PDB entry 8XYK | electron microscopy, 3.03 A resolution | chains R and A of the 5 polymer chains in the assembly

Chain R:
Name: C-X-C chemokine receptor type 3
Organism: Homo sapiens
Reference sequence: P49682 (CXCR3_HUMAN); residue numbers follow UniProt; this construct covers 2-368
Chain sequence (424 residues; row label = number of the first residue in the row; numbers below 1 keep their minus sign (Met-55 is residue -55)):
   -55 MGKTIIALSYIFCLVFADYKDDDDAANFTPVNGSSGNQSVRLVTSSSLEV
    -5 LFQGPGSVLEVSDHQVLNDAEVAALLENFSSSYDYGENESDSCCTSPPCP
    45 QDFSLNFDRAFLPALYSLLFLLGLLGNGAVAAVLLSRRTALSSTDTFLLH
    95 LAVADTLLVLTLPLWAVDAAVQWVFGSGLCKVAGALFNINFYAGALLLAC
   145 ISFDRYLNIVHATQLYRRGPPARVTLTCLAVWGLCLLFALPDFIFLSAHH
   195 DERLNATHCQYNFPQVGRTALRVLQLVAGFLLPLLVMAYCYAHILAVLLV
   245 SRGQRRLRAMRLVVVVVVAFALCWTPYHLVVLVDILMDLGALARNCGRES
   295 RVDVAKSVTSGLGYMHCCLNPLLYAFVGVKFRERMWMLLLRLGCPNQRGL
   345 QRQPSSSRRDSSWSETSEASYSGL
Not modelled in the structure: -55 to 45, 336-368
Construct notes: initiating methionine (-55); expression tag (-54 to 1)
Disulfides: Cys124-Cys203
Residues lining bound ligands: A1LW1 ((3S)-N-[(2S)-6-azanyl-1-(2,2-diphenylethylamino)-1-oxidanylidene-hexan-2-yl]-2-(4-oxidanylidene-4-phenyl-butanoyl)-3,4-dihydro-1H-isoquinoline-3-carboxamide): Asp52, Leu56, Tyr60, Trp109, Asp112, Ala113, Gly128, Phe131, Asn132, Phe135, Leu190, Cys203, Tyr205, Arg216, Gln219, Trp268, Tyr271, Asp297, Lys300, Ser301, Ser304, Tyr308
UniProt features mapped onto this chain:
  - modified residue (Sulfotyrosine): Tyr27, Tyr29
  - glycosylation (N-linked (GlcNAc...) asparagine): Asn22, Asn32
  - mutagenesis: Glu4 (E4K: Does not affect binding to CXCL9, CXCL10 and CXCL11 or activation), Glu21 (E21K: Reduces slightly CXCL9-, CXCL10- and CXCL11-induced chemotaxis), Tyr27 to Tyr29 (Abolishes binding to CXCL10 and CXCL11 and CXCL9-, CXCL10- and CXCL11-induced chemotaxis), Tyr27 (Y27F: Reduces sulfation and CXCL9-, CXCL10- and CXCL11-induced chemotaxis. Abolishes binding to CXCL10 ...), Tyr29 (Y29F: Reduces sulfation, binding to CXCL10 and CXCL9-, CXCL10- and CXCL11-induced chemotaxis. Abolishes sulfation, binding to CXCL10 and CXCL11 and CXCL9-, CXCL10- and CXCL11-induced chemotaxis ...), Asp112 (D112A: Abolishes binding to CXCL10 and CXCL11. Reduces CXCL9-, CXCL10- and CXCL11-induced chemotaxis; D112K: Abolishes binding to CXCL10 and CXCL11 and CXCL10- and CXCL11-induced chemotaxis ...), Arg197 (R197A: Abolishes binding to CXCL10 and CXCL11 and CXCL9-, CXCL10- and CXCL11-induced chemotaxis. Reduces ligand-induced receptor internalization), Arg212 (R212A: Abolishes CXCL10-induced chemotaxis. Reduces CXCL9- and CXCL11-induced chemotaxis. Does not affect binding to CXCL10 and CXCL11), Arg216 (R216A: Reduces CXCL9-, CXCL10- and CXCL11-induced chemotaxis. Does not affect binding to CXCL10 and CXCL11 or receptor internalization), Asp278 (D278A: Abolishes binding to CXCL10 and CXCL11 and CXCL11-induced chemotaxis. Reduces CXCL9 and CXCL10-induced chemotaxis ...), Asp282 (D282A: Reduces binding to CXCL10 and CXCL9-, CXCL10- and CXCL11-induced chemotaxis. Abolishes binding to CXCL11 ...), Glu293 (E293A: Reduces binding to CXCL10 and CXCL9- and CXCL11-induced chemotaxis. Abolishes binding to CXCL11 and CXCL10-induced chemotaxis ...)
From the paper describing this entry:
  - mutagenesis - Y271A: decreased signaling in response to A1LW1

Chain A:
Name: Guanine nucleotide-binding protein G(o) subunit alpha
Organism: Homo sapiens
Reference sequence: P09471 (GNAO_HUMAN); residue numbers follow UniProt; this construct covers 4-56, 182-231, 242-354
Chain sequence (240 residues; numbered -11 to 354; 126 numbers in that range are skipped by the numbering (no residue carries them; nothing is unmodelled there); the number before each row is that of its first residue; numbers below 1 keep their minus sign (Met-11 is residue -11)):
   -11 MGHHHHHHENLYFQGTLSAEERAALERSKAIEKNLKEDGISAAKDVKLLL
    39 LGADNSGKSTIVKQMKII
   173 HGGSGGSGGTTGIVETHFTFKNLHFRLFDVGGQRSERKKWIHCFEDVTAI
   223 IFCVDLSDY
   242 NRMHESLMLFDSICNNKFFIDTSIILFLNKKDLFGEKIKKSPLTICFPEY
   292 TGPNTYEDAAAYIQAQFESKNRSPNKEIYCHMTCATDTNNAQVIFDAVTD
   342 IIIANNLRGCGLY
Not modelled in the structure: -11 to 3, 173-182
Construct notes: initiating methionine (-11); expression tag (-10 to 3); engineered mutation Asp42 (Gly in P09471), Asn43 (Glu in P09471), Asp227 (Ala in P09471), Ala332 (Ile in P09471), Ile335 (Val in P09471); linker (174-181); conflict Asp230 (Gly in P09471)
UniProt features mapped onto this chain:
  - region: Lys35 to Ala41, Ser44 to Thr48 (G1 motif), Phe197 to Arg206 (G3 motif), Ile266 to Asp273 (G4 motif), Thr324 to Thr329 (G5 motif)
  - binding site (GTP): Lys46, Ser47, Thr48, Asn270, Asp273, Cys325
  - binding site (Mg(2+)): Ser47, Thr182
  - natural variant: Gly40 (G40R: In DEE17 and NEDIM; G40W: Found in a patient with intractable early-onset epilepsy), Ser47 (S47G: In NEDIM), Gln52 (Q52P: Found in a patient with intractable early-onset epilepsy; Q52R: In DEE17), Ile56 (I56T: In NEDIM), Thr191 to Phe197 (deletion: In DEE17), Gly203 (G203R: In DEE17), Arg209 (R209C: In DEE17 and NEDIM; R209G: In NEDIM; R209H: In NEDIM; R209L: In NEDIM), Glu246 (E246G: In NEDIM; E246K: In NEDIM), Ile279 (I279N: In DEE17)
  - modified residue: Gln205 (5-glutamyl histamine), Cys351 (ADP-ribosylcysteine)
  - lipidation: Cys351 (S-palmitoyl cysteine)
  - mutagenesis: Cys351 (C351A: Strong loss of binding to ADGRG3)

Interface between chain R and chain A:
Residue-residue contacts - 43 pairs, chain R then chain A:
  Thr88(R) - Cys351(A)
  Arg149(R) - Cys351(A)  hydrogen bond (side chain-backbone)
  Arg149(R) - Leu353(A)
  Asn152(R) - Asn347(A)  hydrogen bond (backbone-side chain)
  Asn152(R) - Cys351(A)  hydrogen bond
  Ile153(R) - Ile344(A)
  Ile153(R) - Leu353(A)  hydrophobic
  Ala156(R) - Ile344(A)  hydrophobic
  Thr157(R) - Phe336(A)
  Thr157(R) - Thr340(A)
  Gln158(R) - Lys32(A)  hydrogen bond (backbone-side chain)
  Gln158(R) - Asn194(A)  hydrogen bond
  Tyr160(R) - Ala31(A)
  Tyr160(R) - Lys32(A)
  Tyr160(R) - Asp33(A)
  Tyr160(R) - Val34(A)  hydrophobic
  Tyr160(R) - Leu195(A)  hydrophobic
  Tyr160(R) - Thr220(A)  hydrogen bond
  Arg161(R) - Ile28(A)
  Arg161(R) - Ala31(A)
  Arg162(R) - Ala30(A)
  Arg162(R) - Ala31(A)  hydrogen bond (backbone-backbone)
  Arg162(R) - Asp33(A)
  Arg162(R) - Lys35(A)
  Arg162(R) - Asp218(A)  salt bridge
  Ser245(R) - Asp341(A)
  Arg246(R) - Glu318(A)
  Arg246(R) - Tyr320(A)
  Arg246(R) - Asp341(A)
  Arg249(R) - Ala345(A)  hydrogen bond (side chain-backbone)
  Arg249(R) - Arg349(A)
  Arg249(R) - Tyr354(A)
  Arg252(R) - Tyr354(A)
  Ala253(R) - Leu348(A)  hydrophobic
  Ala253(R) - Leu353(A)
  Leu256(R) - Leu353(A)
  Val257(R) - Leu353(A)  hydrophobic
  Gly322(R) - Tyr354(A)
  Val323(R) - Arg349(A)
  Val323(R) - Tyr354(A)  hydrogen bond (backbone-backbone)
  Lys324(R) - Arg349(A)
  Lys324(R) - Gly350(A)
  Glu327(R) - Arg349(A)  salt bridge
Interface residues without a listed pair, chain R (27 interface residues in all): Ser86, Asp89, Ile238, Leu242, Gly247, Val321
Interface residues without a listed pair, chain A (29 interface residues in all): Asn316, Ile343, Asn346, Gly352
The authors on this interface:
  - pairs named by the authors: Arg149(R)-Cys351(A) (hydrogen bond), Asn152(R)-Asn347(A) (hydrogen bond), Arg162(R)-Ala31(A) (hydrogen bond), Arg249(R)-Ala345(A) (hydrogen bond), Val323(R)-Tyr354(A) (hydrogen bond)

In short:
Chain R and chain A form an interface of 27 and 29 residues respectively, with 9 hydrogen bonds and 2 salt
bridges. Polar pairs include Arg162(R)-Asp218(A), Glu327(R)-Arg349(A) and Arg149(R)-Cys351(A). The authors
report hydrogen bonds between Arg149(R) and Cys351(A), Asn152(R) and Asn347(A) and Arg162(R) and Ala31(A)
among others. The paper reports that Y271A of chain R reduces signaling in response to A1LW1.
Chain R is C-X-C chemokine receptor type 3 and chain A is Guanine nucleotide-binding protein G(o) subunit
alpha, both from Homo sapiens; the structure, Structure of CXCR3 in complex with VUF10661 and Go (Full map),
was determined by electron microscopy, deposited together with 8XXY, 8XXZ, 8XYI, 8Y0H and 8Y0N.
